6UKI - chains X and B of the 3 polymer chains in the assembly; structure by X-ray diffraction, 2.70 A resolution.

# Chain X
Protein: HhaI Restriction Endonuclease
From: Haemophilus parahaemolyticus
Notes: EC 3.-.-.-
UniProt: I3DBY6 (I3DBY6_HAEPH); numbering as in UniProt (aligned over 1-258)
Sequence (258 residues; row label = number of the first residue in the row):
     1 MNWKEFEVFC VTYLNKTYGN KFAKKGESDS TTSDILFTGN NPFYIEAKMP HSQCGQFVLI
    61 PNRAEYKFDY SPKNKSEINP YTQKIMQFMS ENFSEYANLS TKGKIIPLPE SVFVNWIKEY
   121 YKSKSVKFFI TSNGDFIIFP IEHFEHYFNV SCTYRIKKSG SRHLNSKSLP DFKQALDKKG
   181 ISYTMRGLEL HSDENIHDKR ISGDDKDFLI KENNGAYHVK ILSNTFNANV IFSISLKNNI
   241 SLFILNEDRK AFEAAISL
Metal / ion sites: Ca2+ site 1: Asp34, Glu46, Ala47 (shared with 1 residue of chain A); Ca2+ site 2: Asp34 (shared with 2 residues of chain A)
Reported in the primary citation:
  - Ca2+ coordination: Asp34, Glu46, Ala47

# Chain B
Molecule: 14-nt DNA strand
Sequence (14 nucleotides; each row starts with the number of its first residue):
     1 TCCAAGCGCA ACAG

# Chain X / chain B interface
Residue-residue contacts - 30 pairs, chain X then chain B:
  Ser28(X) - DG8(B)  hydrogen bond to the base
  Ser28(X) - DC9(B)  sugar contact
  Asp29(X) - DA10(B)  sugar contact
  Thr31(X) - DA10(B)  phosphate contact
  Thr31(X) - DA11(B)  sugar contact
  Gln53(X) - DA5(B)  base contact
  Gln53(X) - DG6(B)  base contact
  Thr101(X) - DA5(B)  hydrogen bond to the phosphate
  Thr101(X) - DG6(B)  phosphate contact
  Lys102(X) - DA4(B)  salt bridge to the phosphate
  Lys102(X) - DA5(B)  hydrogen bond to the phosphate
  Arg155(X) - DA5(B)  hydrogen bond to the base
  Arg155(X) - DG6(B)  hydrogen bond to the base
  Lys157(X) - DG6(B)  base contact
  Lys158(X) - DG6(B)  sugar contact
  Lys158(X) - DC7(B)  salt bridge to the phosphate
  Ser159(X) - DC7(B)  base contact
  Gly160(X) - DC7(B)  base contact
  Gly160(X) - DG8(B)  hydrogen bond to the base
  Gly160(X) - DC9(B)  base contact
  Ser161(X) - DC7(B)  sugar contact
  Ser161(X) - DG8(B)  hydrogen bond to the phosphate
  Ser161(X) - DC9(B)  hydrogen bond to the base
  His163(X) - DC9(B)  salt bridge to the phosphate
  Arg200(X) - DC7(B)  salt bridge to the phosphate
  Leu209(X) - DC7(B)  sugar contact
  Lys211(X) - DG8(B)  salt bridge to the phosphate
  Lys220(X) - DG8(B)  phosphate contact
  Lys220(X) - DC9(B)  salt bridge to the phosphate
  Leu222(X) - DC7(B)  phosphate contact
Also at the interface, not in a pair above, chain X (19 interface residues in all): Lys75

# Overview
19 residues of chain X face 8 of chain B across their interface, with 8 hydrogen bonds and 6 salt bridges.
Polar pairs include Ser28(X)-DG8(B), Arg155(X)-DA5(B) and Arg155(X)-DG6(B). Asp34(X), Glu46(X) and Ala47(X)
coordinate Ca2+ site 1. The paper reports Ca2+ coordination by Asp34(X), Glu46(X) and Ala47(X).
Chain X is HhaI Restriction Endonuclease (Haemophilus parahaemolyticus) and chain B is a 14-nt DNA strand; the
structure, HhaI endonuclease in Complex with DNA in space group P212121 (pH 6.0), was determined by X-ray
diffraction together with 6UKE, 6UKF, 6UKG and 6UKH from the same study.
